Entry 6JBD (X-ray diffraction, 2.50 A resolution); this record covers chain A.

[Chain A]
Name: Pantoate kinase
From: Thermococcus kodakarensis (strain ATCC BAA-918 / JCM 12380 / KOD1)
Notes: EC 2.7.1.169
Reference sequence: Q5JHF1 (POK_THEKO); numbering as in UniProt (aligned over 1-300)
Chain sequence (300 residues; each row starts with the number of its first residue):
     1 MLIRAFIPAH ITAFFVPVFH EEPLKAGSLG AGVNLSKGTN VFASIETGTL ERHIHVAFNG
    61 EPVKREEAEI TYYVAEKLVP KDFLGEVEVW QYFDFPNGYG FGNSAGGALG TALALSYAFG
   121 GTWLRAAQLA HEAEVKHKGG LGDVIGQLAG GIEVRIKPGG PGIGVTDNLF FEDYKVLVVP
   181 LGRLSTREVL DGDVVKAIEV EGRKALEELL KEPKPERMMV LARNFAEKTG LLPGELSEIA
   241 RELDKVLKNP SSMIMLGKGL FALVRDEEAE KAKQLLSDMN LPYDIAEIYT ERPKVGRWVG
Unresolved in the structure: 186-190
Curated features (UniProtKB/Swiss-Prot):
  - mutagenesis: Ser28 (S28A: Does not affect kinetics toward ATP but decreases affinity for pantoate), Ser104 (S104A: Loss of activity), His131 (H131A: Does not affect kinetics toward ATP but significantly decreases affinity for pantoate), Glu134 (E134A: Loss of activity), Asp143 (D143A: Loss of activity), Arg155 (R155A: Decreases affinities for both ATP and pantoate), Thr186 (T186A: Displays a defect in dimer assembly. Does not affect Km for ATP but the affinity for pantoate decreases dramatically)
Metal / ion sites: Ca2+ site 1 near Glu21 (its only coordinating residue here); Ca2+ site 2: Glu61, Asp94; Na+ site 1: Phe101, Asn103; Na+ site 2: Leu169 (together with triethylene glycol); Ca2+ site 3 near Asp266 (its only coordinating residue here)
Small-molecule neighbours: ATP (adenosine-5'-triphosphate): Asn97, Gly98, Tyr99, Gly100, Phe101, Gly102, Asn103, Ser104, Ala105, Glu134, Gly139, Gly140, Asp143, Arg183, Leu184, Ser185, Met255, Leu256

[Overview]
Ligands of chain A: ATP. Glu61 and Asp94 form the Ca2+ site 2. Phe101 and Asn103 form the Na+ site 1. UniProt
lists 7 mutagenesis sites.
Chain A is Pantoate kinase (Thermococcus kodakarensis (strain ATCC BAA-918 / JCM 12380 / KOD1)); the
structure, Phosphotransferase-ATP complex related to CoA biosynthesis pathway, was determined by X-ray
diffraction (same publication as 6JBC).
